PDB entry 9GUJ | X-ray diffraction, 4.30 A resolution (low resolution: residue-level contacts below are approximate; hydrogen-bond / salt-bridge calls are withheld) | chains A and B of the 11 polymer chains in the assembly

# Chain A (and B)
Protein: Global nitrogen regulator
Organism: Synechococcus elongatus PCC 7942
Notes: chain B of this document is another copy of the same molecule, construct and numbering; everything in this record applies to it too
UniProtKB: P29283 (NTCA_SYNE7); numbering as in UniProt (aligned over 1-222)
Chain sequence (222 residues; row label = number of the first residue in the row):
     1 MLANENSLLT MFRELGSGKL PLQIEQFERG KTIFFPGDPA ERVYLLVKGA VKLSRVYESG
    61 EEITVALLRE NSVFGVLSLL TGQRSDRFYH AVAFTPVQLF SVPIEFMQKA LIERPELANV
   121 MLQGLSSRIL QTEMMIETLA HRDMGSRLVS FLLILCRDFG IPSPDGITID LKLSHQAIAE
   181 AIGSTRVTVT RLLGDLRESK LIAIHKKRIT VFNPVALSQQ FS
Disordered / not traced: 1-6, 17-19 (chain B: 1-5, 18-19)
Small-molecule neighbours:
  - 2-oxoglutaric acid (AKG), molecule 1: F34, A40, L53, V73, F74, G75, V76, L77, S78, R87, F88, Y89, R128
  - 2-oxoglutaric acid (AKG), molecule 2: I129, L130, E133
Curated features (UniProtKB/Swiss-Prot):
  - DNA-binding region: H175 to G194 (H-T-H motif)
  - binding site (a nucleoside 3',5'-cyclic phosphate): N6 to R128
From the paper describing this entry:
  - mutagenesis - V187E: abolished binding to target DNA

# Interface between chain A and chain B
Pairs across the interface (79):
  L53(A) - E133(B)
  R55(A) - E137(B)
  Y57(A) - H141(B)
  Y57(A) - F221(B)
  Y57(A) - S222(B)
  E58(A) - S222(B)
  I63(A) - A140(B)
  V65(A) - E133(B)
  V65(A) - I136(B)
  V76(A) - S126(B)
  V76(A) - I129(B)
  L79(A) - L122(B)
  L79(A) - Q123(B)
  L79(A) - S126(B)
  L80(A) - Q123(B)
  L80(A) - L130(B)
  Y89(A) - E133(B)
  Y89(A) - E137(B)
  Q108(A) - N119(B)
  L111(A) - P115(B)
  L111(A) - N119(B)
  L111(A) - L122(B)
  I112(A) - P115(B)
  P115(A) - L111(B)
  P115(A) - I112(B)
  P115(A) - P115(B)
  A118(A) - A118(B)
  N119(A) - Q108(B)
  N119(A) - L111(B)
  M121(A) - L122(B)
  L122(A) - L111(B)
  L122(A) - M121(B)
  L122(A) - L122(B)
  L122(A) - L125(B)
  Q123(A) - L79(B)
  Q123(A) - L80(B)
  L125(A) - L122(B)
  L125(A) - L125(B)
  L125(A) - S126(B)
  L125(A) - I129(B)
  S126(A) - V76(B)
  S126(A) - L79(B)
  S126(A) - L80(B)
  S126(A) - L125(B)
  S127(A) - L80(B)
  R128(A) - I129(B)
  R128(A) - E133(B)
  I129(A) - V76(B)
  I129(A) - L125(B)
  I129(A) - R128(B)
  I129(A) - I129(B)
  L130(A) - L77(B)
  L130(A) - L80(B)
  L130(A) - F88(B)
  T132(A) - T132(B)
  T132(A) - E133(B)
  E133(A) - L53(B)
  E133(A) - V65(B)
  E133(A) - Y89(B)
  E133(A) - R128(B)
  E133(A) - T132(B)
  M135(A) - I136(B)
  I136(A) - V65(B)
  I136(A) - T132(B)
  I136(A) - M135(B)
  I136(A) - I136(B)
  E137(A) - R55(B)
  E137(A) - Y89(B)
  L139(A) - I136(B)
  L139(A) - A140(B)
  A140(A) - I63(B)
  A140(A) - L139(B)
  A140(A) - G183(B)
  H141(A) - Y57(B)
  R142(A) - E61(B)
  R142(A) - G183(B)
  R147(A) - R147(B)
  G183(A) - A140(B)
  S222(A) - E58(B)
Interface residues without a listed pair, chain A (41 interface residues in all): T64, L77, F88, M134
Interface residues without a listed pair, chain B (44 interface residues in all): T64, A66, S127, M134, S184

# Summary
Chain A and chain B form an interface of 41 and 44 residues respectively. Bound to chain A: 2-oxoglutaric
acid. Curated annotation (UniProt) lists nucleoside 3',5'-cyclic phosphate-binding residues N6(A) and R128(A)
on chain A. From the paper: V187E of chain A abolishes binding to target DNA.
Chain A and chain B are both Global nitrogen regulator (Synechococcus elongatus PCC 7942); the structure,
Crystal structure of transcription factor NtcA from Synechococcus elongatus in complex with its
transcriptional co- activator ..., was determined by X-ray diffraction, deposited together with 9GQU, 9GUG,
9GUH, 9GUI and 9GUK.
